Entry 2QY0 (X-ray diffraction, 2.60 A resolution); this record covers chains A and B of the 4 polymer chains in the assembly.

[Chain A]
Name: Complement C1r subcomponent
From: Homo sapiens
Notes: EC 3.4.21.41; fragment: Sushi-1 and Sushi-2 domains, CCP1-CCP2
Reference sequence: P00736 (C1R_HUMAN); residues 292-446 here correspond to UniProt positions 309-463 (UniProt number = residue number + 17)
Chain sequence (159 residues; each row starts with the number of its first residue):
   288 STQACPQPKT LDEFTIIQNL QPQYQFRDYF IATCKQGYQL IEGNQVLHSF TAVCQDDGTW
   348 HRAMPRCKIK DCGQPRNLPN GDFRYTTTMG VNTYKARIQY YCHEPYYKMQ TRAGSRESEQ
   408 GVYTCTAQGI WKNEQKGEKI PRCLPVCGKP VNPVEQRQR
Not modelled in the structure: 288-289, 400-402
Disulfide bonds: C292-C341, C321-C354, C359-C412, C389-C430
Construct notes: expression tag (288-291)
Curated features (UniProtKB/Swiss-Prot):
  - site: R446 (Cleavage)

[Chain B]
Name: Complement C1r subcomponent
From: Homo sapiens
Notes: EC 3.4.21.41; fragment: Peptidase S1 domain
Reference sequence: P00736 (C1R_HUMAN); residues 447-688 here correspond to UniProt positions 464-705 (UniProt number = residue number + 17)
Chain sequence (242 residues; each row starts with the number of its first residue):
   447 IIGGQKAKMG NFPWQVFTNI HGRGGGALLG DRWILTAAHT LYPKEHEAQS NASLDVFLGH
   507 TNVEELMKLG NHPIRRVSVH PDYRQDESYN FEGDIALLEL ENSVTLGPNL LPICLPDNDT
   567 FYDLGLMGYV SGFGVMEEKI AHDLRFVRLP VANPQACENW LRGKNRMDVF SQNMFCAGHP
   627 SLKQDACQGD SGGVFAVRDP NTDRWVATGI VSWGIGCSRG YGFYTKVLNY VDWIKKEMEE
   687 ED
Not modelled in the structure: 494-497, 687-688
Disulfide bonds: C603-C622, C633-C663
Curated features (UniProtKB/Swiss-Prot):
  - active site (Charge relay system): H485, D540, S637
  - glycosylation (N-linked (GlcNAc...) asparagine): N497, N564
What the authors report for this chain:
  - specificity-determining residues: D631
  - catalytic residues: S637
  - conformationally variable residues (loop rearrangement, order/disorder transition): K490 to A498, G662 to G666
  - post-translational modification sites: N497, N564 (citing earlier work)

[How chain A and chain B interact]
Pairs across the interface (40):
  Y393(A) - L552(B)
  Y393(A) - G553(B)
  Y393(A) - P554(B)
  Y393(A) - L557(B)  hydrophobic
  Y394(A) - V550(B)
  Y394(A) - T551(B)
  Y394(A) - L552(B)  hydrogen bond (side chain-backbone)
  P432(A) - D477(B)
  P432(A) - L552(B)  hydrophobic
  V433(A) - P558(B)
  C434(A) - P558(B)
  C434(A) - I559(B)
  C434(A) - C560(B)  disulfide
  G435(A) - P558(B)  hydrogen bond (backbone-backbone)
  G435(A) - C560(B)
  G435(A) - D649(B)
  G435(A) - R650(B)
  G435(A) - W651(B)  hydrogen bond (backbone-backbone)
  K436(A) - L557(B)
  K436(A) - R650(B)
  P437(A) - G456(B)
  P437(A) - P459(B)
  P437(A) - W460(B)  hydrophobic
  P437(A) - L557(B)  hydrophobic
  P437(A) - W651(B)
  V438(A) - P554(B)  hydrophobic
  N439(A) - M455(B)  hydrogen bond (side chain-backbone)
  N439(A) - G456(B)
  N439(A) - N457(B)  hydrogen bond (backbone-side chain)
  V441(A) - N457(B)
  V441(A) - F458(B)  hydrophobic
  V441(A) - Y575(B)  hydrophobic
  E442(A) - Y575(B)  hydrogen bond
  E442(A) - R594(B)  salt bridge
  E442(A) - R644(B)  salt bridge
  E442(A) - W651(B)
  Q443(A) - D649(B)
  R444(A) - N647(B)  hydrogen bond (side chain-backbone)
  R444(A) - T648(B)
  R444(A) - D649(B)  hydrogen bond (backbone-side chain)
Also at the interface, not in a pair above, chain A (16 interface residues in all): N367, P440
Also at the interface, not in a pair above, chain B (28 interface residues in all): K454, G476, F592, P646
Disulfides between the chains: C434(A)-C560(B)

[Summary]
Chain A and chain B form an interface of 16 and 28 residues respectively, with 1 disulfide bond, 8 hydrogen
bonds and 2 salt bridges. Polar pairs include E442(A)-R594(B), E442(A)-R644(B) and Y394(A)-L552(B). From
UniProt: 3 active-site residues on chain B. The paper reports the catalytic residue S637(B); the specificity
determinant D631(B).
Chain A is Complement C1r subcomponent and chain B is Complement C1r subcomponent, both from Homo sapiens; the
structure, Active dimeric structure of the catalytic domain of C1r reveals enzyme-product like contacts, was
determined by X-ray diffraction.
